1OZJ - chains C and A of the 4 polymer chains in the assembly; structure by X-ray diffraction, 2.40 A resolution.

== Chain C ==
Molecule: Smad binding element
Sequence (15 nucleotides; each row starts with the number of its first residue):
  1001 TCAGTCTAGA CATAC

== Chain A ==
Name: Smad 3
From: Homo sapiens
Notes: fragment: dwa domain
Reference sequence: P84022 (SMAD3_HUMAN); numbering as in UniProt (aligned over 1-144)
Sequence (144 residues; each row starts with the number of its first residue):
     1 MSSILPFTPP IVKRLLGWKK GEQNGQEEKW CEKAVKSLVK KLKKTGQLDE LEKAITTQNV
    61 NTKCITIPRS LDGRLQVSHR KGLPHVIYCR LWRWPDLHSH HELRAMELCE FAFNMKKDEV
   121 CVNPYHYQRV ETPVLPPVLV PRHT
Unresolved in the structure: 1-6, 133-144
UniProt features mapped onto this chain:
  - binding site (Zn(2+)): Cys64, Cys109, Cys121, His126
  - site: Lys40 (Required for trimerization), Lys41 (Required for interaction with DNA and JUN and for functional cooperation with JUN)
  - modified residue: Ser2 (N-acetylserine), Thr8 (Phosphothreonine)
  - cross-link (Glycyl lysine isopeptide (Lys-Gly)): Lys33 (interchain with G-Cter in ubiquitin), Lys81 (interchain with G-Cter in ubiquitin)

== Chain C / chain A interface ==
Contacting residue pairs (13):
  DC1006(C) with Lys33(A), salt bridge to the phosphate
  DT1007(C) with Ser37(A), phosphate contact; Gln76(A), sugar contact; Val77(A), phosphate contact; Ser78(A), hydrogen bond to the phosphate
  DA1008(C) with Leu75(A), phosphate contact; Gln76(A), hydrogen bond to the phosphate; Lys81(A), hydrogen bond to the base
  DG1009(C) with Ser70(A), phosphate contact; Leu71(A), hydrogen bond to the phosphate; Gln76(A), base contact; Lys81(A), hydrogen bond to the base
  DA1010(C) with Arg74(A), base contact
Also at the interface, not in a pair above, chain C (6 interface residues in all): DC1011
Also at the interface, not in a pair above, chain A (12 interface residues in all): Lys41, His79

== In short ==
6 residues of chain C face 12 of chain A across their interface; the contacts include 5 hydrogen bonds and 1
salt bridge. Among the polar pairs are DA1008(C)-Lys81(A), DG1009(C)-Lys81(A) and DT1007(C)-Ser78(A). UniProt
lists 4 Zn2+-binding residues on chain A.
Here chain C is Smad binding element and chain A is Smad 3 (Homo sapiens). Entry 1OZJ (Crystal structure of
Smad3-MH1 bound to DNA at 2.4 A resolution) was determined by X-ray diffraction.
